PDB entry 4LQW | X-ray diffraction, 1.95 A resolution | chains A and D

[Chain A]
Name: E3 SUMO-protein ligase RanBP2
Source organism: Homo sapiens
Notes: EC 6.3.2.-, 5.2.1.8
Reference sequence: P49792 (RBP2_HUMAN); residues -3 to 164 here correspond to UniProt positions 3057-3224 (UniProt number = residue number + 3060)
Amino-acid sequence (177 residues; each row starts with the number of its first residue; numbers below 1 keep their minus sign (Met-12 is residue -12)):
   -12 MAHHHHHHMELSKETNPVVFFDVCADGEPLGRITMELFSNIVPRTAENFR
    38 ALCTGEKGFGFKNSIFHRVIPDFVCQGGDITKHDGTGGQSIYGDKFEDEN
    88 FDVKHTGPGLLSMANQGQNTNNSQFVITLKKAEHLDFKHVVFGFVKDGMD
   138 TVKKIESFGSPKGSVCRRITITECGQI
Unresolved in the structure: -12 to -5
Differences from the reference sequence: expression tag (-12 to -4)
Curated features (UniProtKB/Swiss-Prot):
  - modified residue: Ser147 (Phosphoserine)
Reported in the primary citation:
  - mutagenesis - V61M/V113F, V113F: unchanged binding to Capsid protein p24 (chain D)
  - catalytic residues: Arg55 (proposed by the authors, not directly observed)

[Chain D]
Name: Capsid protein p24
Source organism: Human immunodeficiency virus type 1
Reference sequence: P12497 (POL_HV1N5); residues 1-146 here correspond to UniProt positions 133-278 (UniProt number = residue number + 132)
Amino-acid sequence (146 residues; row label = number of the first residue in the row):
     1 PIVQNLQGQMVHQAISPRTLNAWVKVVEEKAFSPEVIPMFSALSEGATPQ
    51 DLNTMLNTVGGHQAAMQMLKETINEEAAEWDRLHPVHAGPIAPGQMREPR
   101 GSDIAGTTSTLQEQIGWMTHNPPIPVGEIYKRWIILGLNKIVRMYS
Unresolved in the structure: 5-8, 146
Curated features (UniProtKB/Swiss-Prot):
  - region: Asn57 to Gln95 (Interaction with human PPIA/CYPA and NUP153)
  - site: Gly89, Pro90 (Cis/trans isomerization of proline peptide bond)
  - modified residue: Ser16 (Phosphoserine)

[Chain A / chain D interface]
Contacting residue pairs (29):
  Arg55(A) with Ala88(D); Gly89(D); Pro90(D), hydrogen bond (side chain-backbone)
  Ile57(A) with Ala92(D), hydrophobic
  Phe60(A) with Pro90(D), hydrophobic; Ile91(D); Ala92(D), hydrophobic; Pro93(D)
  Gln63(A) with Ala88(D); Gly89(D), hydrogen bond (side chain-backbone); Pro90(D)
  Asp71(A) with His87(D)
  Gly72(A) with His87(D); Ala88(D), hydrogen bond (backbone-backbone)
  Thr73(A) with Val86(D); His87(D)
  Ala101(A) with Gly89(D)
  Asn102(A) with Ala88(D); Gly89(D), hydrogen bond (backbone-backbone)
  Gln103(A) with Val86(D); Ala88(D)
  Gln111(A) with Ala88(D)
  Val113(A) with Pro90(D)
  His121(A) with Ile91(D), hydrogen bond (side chain-backbone); Pro93(D)
  Leu122(A) with Pro90(D), hydrophobic; Ile91(D)
  His126(A) with Pro90(D)
  Lys149(A) with Pro122(D)
Also at the interface, not in a pair above, chain A (17 interface residues in all): Val61
Also at the interface, not in a pair above, chain D (12 interface residues in all): Pro85, Gln95, Arg100
The authors on this interface:
  - specific contacts: His121(A)-Ile91(D) (hydrogen bond)
  - interface residues, chain D: His87(D)

[Overview]
Chain A and chain D form an interface of 17 and 12 residues respectively, with 5 hydrogen bonds. Polar pairs
include Arg55(A)-Pro90(D), Gln63(A)-Gly89(D) and His121(A)-Ile91(D). The authors report a hydrogen bond
between His121(A) and Ile91(D). The paper reports the catalytic residue Arg55(A); V61M/V113F and V113F of
chain A leave binding to Capsid protein p24 (chain D) unchanged.
Here chain A is E3 SUMO-protein ligase RanBP2 (Homo sapiens) and chain D is Capsid protein p24 (Human
immunodeficiency virus type 1). Entry 4LQW (Crystal structure of HIV-1 capsid N-terminal domain in complex
with NUP358 cyclophilin) was determined by X-ray diffraction.
